PDB entry 1ME8 | X-ray diffraction, 1.90 A resolution | chain A

# Chain A
Protein: Inosine-5'-monophosphate dehydrogenase
From: Tritrichomonas foetus
Notes: EC 1.1.1.205
UniProt: P50097 (IMDH_TRIFO); numbering as in UniProt (aligned over 1-503)
Amino-acid sequence (503 residues; row label = number of the first residue in the row):
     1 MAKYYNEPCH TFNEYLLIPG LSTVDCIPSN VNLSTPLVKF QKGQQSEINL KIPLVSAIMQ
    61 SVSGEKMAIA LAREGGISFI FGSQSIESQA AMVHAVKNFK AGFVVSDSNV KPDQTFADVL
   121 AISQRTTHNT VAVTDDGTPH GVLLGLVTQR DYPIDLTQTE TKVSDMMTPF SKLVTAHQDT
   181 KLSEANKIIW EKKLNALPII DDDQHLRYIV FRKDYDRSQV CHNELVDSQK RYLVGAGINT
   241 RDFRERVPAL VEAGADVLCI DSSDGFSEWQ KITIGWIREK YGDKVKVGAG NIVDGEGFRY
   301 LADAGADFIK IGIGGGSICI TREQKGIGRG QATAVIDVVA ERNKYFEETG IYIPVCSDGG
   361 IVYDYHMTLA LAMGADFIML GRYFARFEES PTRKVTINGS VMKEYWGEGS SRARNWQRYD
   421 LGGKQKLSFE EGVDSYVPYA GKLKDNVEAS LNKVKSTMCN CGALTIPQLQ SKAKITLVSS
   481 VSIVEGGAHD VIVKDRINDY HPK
Disordered / not traced: 1, 102-221, 417-430, 493-503
Disulfide bonds: C26-C459
Modified residues: C319 (s-hydroxycysteine; CSO)
Sequence notes: modified residue (319)
Ion coordination: K+: G20, S22, D264, F266, N460; Na+: G314, G316, C319, E485
Ligand contacts: ribavirin monophosphate (RVP): A57, M59, N291, K310, G315, G316, S317, I318, C319, D358, G359, G360, M379, L380, G381, R382, Y405, G407, E408, G409, S410, E431, G432
UniProt features mapped onto this chain:
  - active site: C319 (Thioimidate intermediate), R418 (Proton acceptor)
  - binding site (K(+)): G20, S22, D264, F266, G314, G316, C319, N460, E485, G486, G487
  - binding site (NAD(+)): D261 to S263, G312 to G314
  - binding site (IMP): S317, D358 to G360, G381, R382, Y405 to G409, E431
  - mutagenesis: C319 (C319S: Has less than 0.06% of the wild-type activity)

# In short
Chain A binds ribavirin monophosphate. G20, S22, D264, F266 and N460 coordinate K+. The Na+ site is built by
G314, G316, C319 and E485. From UniProt: active-site residues C319 and R418, 11 K+-binding residues, 6
NAD+-binding residues and 12 IMP-binding residues.
Chain A is Inosine-5'-monophosphate dehydrogenase (Tritrichomonas foetus); the structure, Inosine
Monophosphate Dehydrogenase (IMPDH) From Tritrichomonas Foetus with RVP bound, was determined by X-ray
diffraction, deposited together with 1ME7.
